PDB entry 6RUI | electron microscopy, 2.70 A resolution | chains T and R of the 20 polymer chains in the assembly

== Chain T ==
Molecule: Template strand
Organism: synthetic construct
Sequence (70 nucleotides; numbered 1 to 70; the number before each row is that of its first residue):
     1 GTCTTCAACTGCTTTCGCATGAAGTACCTCCCAACTACTTTTCCTCACAC
    51 TTGTACTCCATGACTAAACC
Unresolved in the structure: 1-3, 20-28, 61-70

== Chain R ==
Name: RNA polymerase I-specific transcription initiation factor RRN11
Organism: Saccharomyces cerevisiae
Reference sequence: Q04712 (RRN11_YEAST); residue numbers follow UniProt; this construct covers 1-507
Chain sequence (507 residues; numbered 1 to 507; the number before each row is that of its first residue):
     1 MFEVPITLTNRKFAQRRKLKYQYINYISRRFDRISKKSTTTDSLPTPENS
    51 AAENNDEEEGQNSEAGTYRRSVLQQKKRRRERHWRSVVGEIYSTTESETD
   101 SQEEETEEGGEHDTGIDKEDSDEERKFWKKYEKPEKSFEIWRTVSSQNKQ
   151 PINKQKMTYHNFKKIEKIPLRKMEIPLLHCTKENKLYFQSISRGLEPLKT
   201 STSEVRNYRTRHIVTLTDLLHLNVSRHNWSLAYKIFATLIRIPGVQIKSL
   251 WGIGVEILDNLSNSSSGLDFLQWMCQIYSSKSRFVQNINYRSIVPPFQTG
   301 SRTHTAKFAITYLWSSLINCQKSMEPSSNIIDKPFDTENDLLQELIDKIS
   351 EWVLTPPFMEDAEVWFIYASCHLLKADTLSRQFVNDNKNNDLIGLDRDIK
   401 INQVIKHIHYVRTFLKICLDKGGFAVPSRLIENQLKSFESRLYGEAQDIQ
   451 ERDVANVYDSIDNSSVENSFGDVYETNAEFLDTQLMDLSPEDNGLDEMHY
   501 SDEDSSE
Unresolved in the structure: 39-120, 325-344, 386-396, 444-507

== How chain T and chain R interact ==
Pairs across the interface (10; chain T residue first):
  DA37(T) - Ile288(R)  sugar contact
  DA37(T) - Asn289(R)  sugar contact
  DA37(T) - Tyr290(R)  phosphate contact
  DA37(T) - Arg291(R)  hydrogen bond to the phosphate
  DC38(T) - Ile288(R)  phosphate contact
  DC38(T) - Asn289(R)  phosphate contact
  DC38(T) - Arg291(R)  salt bridge to the phosphate
  DT39(T) - Arg11(R)  base contact
  DT39(T) - Lys18(R)  salt bridge to the phosphate
  DT40(T) - Arg11(R)  hydrogen bond to the base
Also at the interface, not in a pair above, chain R (7 interface residues in all): Asp122

== Summary ==
Chain T and chain R form an interface of 4 and 7 residues respectively, with 2 hydrogen bonds and 2 salt
bridges. Polar contacts include DT40(T)-Arg11(R), DA37(T)-Arg291(R) and DC38(T)-Arg291(R).
Here chain T is Template strand (synthetic construct) and chain R is RNA polymerase I-specific transcription
initiation factor RRN11 (Saccharomyces cerevisiae). Entry 6RUI (RNA Polymerase I Pre-initiation complex DNA
opening intermediate 2) was determined by electron microscopy together with 6RQH, 6RQL, 6RQT, 6RRD, 6RUO and
6RWE from the same study.
